8I03 - chains B and E of the 11 polymer chains in the assembly; structure by electron microscopy, 3.20 A resolution.

[Chain B]
Protein: Paired amphipathic helix protein pst3
From: Schizosaccharomyces pombe
Reference sequence: O74755 (PST3_SCHPO); numbering as in UniProt (aligned over 1-1154)
Chain sequence (1154 residues; row label = number of the first residue in the row):
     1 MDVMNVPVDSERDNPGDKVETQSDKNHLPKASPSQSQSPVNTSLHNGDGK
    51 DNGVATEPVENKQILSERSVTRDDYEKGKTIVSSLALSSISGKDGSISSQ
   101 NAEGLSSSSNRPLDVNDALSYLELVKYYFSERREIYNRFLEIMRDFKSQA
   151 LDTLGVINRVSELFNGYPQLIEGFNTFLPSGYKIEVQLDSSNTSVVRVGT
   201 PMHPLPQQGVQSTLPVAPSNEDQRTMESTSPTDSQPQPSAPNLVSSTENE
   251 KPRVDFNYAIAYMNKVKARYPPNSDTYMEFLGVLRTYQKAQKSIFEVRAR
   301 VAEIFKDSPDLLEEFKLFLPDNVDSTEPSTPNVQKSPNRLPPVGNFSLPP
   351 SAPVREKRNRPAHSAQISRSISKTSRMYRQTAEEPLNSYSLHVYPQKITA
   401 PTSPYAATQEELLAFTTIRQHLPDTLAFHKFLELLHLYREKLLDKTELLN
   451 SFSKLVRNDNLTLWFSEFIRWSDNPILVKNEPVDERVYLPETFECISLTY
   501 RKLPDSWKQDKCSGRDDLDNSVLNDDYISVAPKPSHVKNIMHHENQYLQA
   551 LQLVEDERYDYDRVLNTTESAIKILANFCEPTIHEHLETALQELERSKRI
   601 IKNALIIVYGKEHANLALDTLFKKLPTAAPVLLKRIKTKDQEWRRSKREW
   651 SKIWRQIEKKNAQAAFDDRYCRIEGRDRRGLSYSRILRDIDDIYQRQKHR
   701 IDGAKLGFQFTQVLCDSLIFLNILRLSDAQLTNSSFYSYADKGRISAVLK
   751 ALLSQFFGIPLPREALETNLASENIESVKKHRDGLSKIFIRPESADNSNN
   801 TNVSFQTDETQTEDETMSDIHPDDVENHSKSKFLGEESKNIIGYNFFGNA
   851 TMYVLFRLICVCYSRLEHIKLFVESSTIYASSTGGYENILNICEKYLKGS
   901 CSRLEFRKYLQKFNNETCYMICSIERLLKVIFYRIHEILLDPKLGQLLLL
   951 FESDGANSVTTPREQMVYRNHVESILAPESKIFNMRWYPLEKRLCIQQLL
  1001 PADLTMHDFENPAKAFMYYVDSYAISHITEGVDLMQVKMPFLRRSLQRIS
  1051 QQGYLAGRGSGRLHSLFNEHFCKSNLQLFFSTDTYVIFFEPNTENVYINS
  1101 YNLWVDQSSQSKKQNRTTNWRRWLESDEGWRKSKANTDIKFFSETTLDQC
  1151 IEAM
Disordered / not traced: 1-398, 762-833, 1045-1068, 1102-1105, 1126-1134, 1147-1154

[Chain E]
Protein: Transcriptional regulatory protein dep1
From: Schizosaccharomyces pombe
Reference sequence: Q9P7M1 (DEP1_SCHPO); residues 1-491 here = UniProt positions 1-491
Chain sequence (491 residues; row label = number of the first residue in the row):
     1 MTENLQSESIPHEILPKEPFDLPMNNLKSSPKNKDSEKRINNSIAESEQV
    51 VDSALSNPETNANEDIIAPQLPSQNSEIIEKNSPVNKLNSSTSLTTHQLA
   101 SLPKLEVTDHDNVSEAETVVLNEDEEKETSLVGSVSVTEDLGDSSAIGRT
   151 ILVNNSVEPQMENTANITIVSPSLKESDFESEEKATNDNNGLIETNHNSK
   201 LEESSEHEEEEDEESNIERTEDSDHQIPQRGGTLEAPRKGGPRSGVGSRK
   251 RKRATVSRKWSTNSESKIKRVALETSQEESDREIADRRSASEQAHEADDE
   301 KAIKRKEAFDALLNIETEFTFLRNRLYGKKLLKLNEHEEMIQNETHERFN
   351 ACIDLITERRDDRVRLATENLMKQLGNIKNVMDYVTKQRKYQLLFDKRRI
   401 RQALLTKIATKCFQLLNKQKSVHDPTYITQKTMSYRQSALLQKQRIEYEA
   451 AVLCELNSFAGFPTAPIIETASFDDIRNDLLEMGCLSENQD
Disordered / not traced: 1-310, 427-431, 485-491
UniProt features mapped onto this chain:
  - modified residue (Phosphoserine): Ser-204, Ser-223

[Interface between chain B and chain E]
Pairs across the interface (46; chain B residue first):
  Thr-399(B) with Glu-455(E)
  Pro-401(B) with Glu-455(E); Phe-459(E), hydrophobic
  Glu-557(B) with Thr-464(E); Ala-465(E), hydrogen bond (side chain-backbone)
  Tyr-561(B) with Pro-466(E), hydrogen bond (side chain-backbone); Ile-468(E), hydrophobic
  Glu-580(B) with His-423(E)
  Pro-581(B) with His-423(E)
  Ile-607(B) with Thr-470(E)
  Val-608(B) with Thr-470(E); Ala-471(E), hydrogen bond (backbone-backbone)
  Tyr-609(B) with Thr-470(E); Ile-476(E); Asp-479(E), hydrogen bond
  His-613(B) with Ile-476(E); Leu-480(E)
  Ala-617(B) with Met-483(E), hydrophobic
  Thr-620(B) with Met-483(E); Gly-484(E)
  Lys-624(B) with Glu-482(E), hydrogen bond (side chain-backbone); Met-483(E)
  Pro-630(B) with Pro-425(E)
  Val-631(B) with Glu-482(E); Met-483(E), hydrophobic
  Leu-632(B) with Met-483(E), hydrophobic
  Leu-633(B) with Asp-424(E)
  Lys-634(B) with Pro-425(E)
  Arg-635(B) with Asp-475(E), salt bridge; Asp-479(E), salt bridge
  Lys-637(B) with Asp-424(E), salt bridge; Thr-426(E)
  Lys-639(B) with Glu-469(E), salt bridge; Thr-470(E), hydrogen bond (side chain-backbone); Ala-471(E)
  Glu-642(B) with Glu-469(E)
  Trp-643(B) with Ile-468(E), hydrophobic; Glu-469(E)
  Arg-645(B) with Gln-442(E); Arg-445(E)
  Glu-649(B) with Ile-446(E)
  Trp-650(B) with Leu-453(E), hydrophobic; Pro-463(E); Thr-464(E); Ala-465(E); Pro-466(E)
Other interface residues (no listed pair), chain B (34 interface residues in all): Val-564, Ala-576, Cys-579, Gly-610, Leu-621, Ala-628, Trp-654, Ile-657
Other interface residues (no listed pair), chain E (28 interface residues in all): Gln-419, Lys-420, Phe-462

[Summary]
34 residues of chain B face 28 of chain E across their interface; the contacts include 6 hydrogen bonds and 4
salt bridges. Among the polar pairs are Arg-635(B)/Asp-475(E), Arg-635(B)/Asp-479(E) and
Lys-637(B)/Asp-424(E).
Here chain B is Paired amphipathic helix protein pst3 and chain E is Transcriptional regulatory protein dep1,
both from Schizosaccharomyces pombe. Entry 8I03 (Cryo-EM structure of the SIN3L complex from S. pombe) was
determined by electron microscopy together with 8I02 from the same study.
